6YHL - chain A; structure by X-ray diffraction, 3.28 A resolution.

== Chain A ==
Molecule: Cytotoxic necrotizing factor
From: Yersinia pseudotuberculosis
UniProtKB: A0A0N9JNY6 (A0A0N9JNY6_YERPU); numbering as in UniProt (aligned over 1-704)
Sequence (704 residues; numbered 1 to 704; the number before each row is that of its first residue):
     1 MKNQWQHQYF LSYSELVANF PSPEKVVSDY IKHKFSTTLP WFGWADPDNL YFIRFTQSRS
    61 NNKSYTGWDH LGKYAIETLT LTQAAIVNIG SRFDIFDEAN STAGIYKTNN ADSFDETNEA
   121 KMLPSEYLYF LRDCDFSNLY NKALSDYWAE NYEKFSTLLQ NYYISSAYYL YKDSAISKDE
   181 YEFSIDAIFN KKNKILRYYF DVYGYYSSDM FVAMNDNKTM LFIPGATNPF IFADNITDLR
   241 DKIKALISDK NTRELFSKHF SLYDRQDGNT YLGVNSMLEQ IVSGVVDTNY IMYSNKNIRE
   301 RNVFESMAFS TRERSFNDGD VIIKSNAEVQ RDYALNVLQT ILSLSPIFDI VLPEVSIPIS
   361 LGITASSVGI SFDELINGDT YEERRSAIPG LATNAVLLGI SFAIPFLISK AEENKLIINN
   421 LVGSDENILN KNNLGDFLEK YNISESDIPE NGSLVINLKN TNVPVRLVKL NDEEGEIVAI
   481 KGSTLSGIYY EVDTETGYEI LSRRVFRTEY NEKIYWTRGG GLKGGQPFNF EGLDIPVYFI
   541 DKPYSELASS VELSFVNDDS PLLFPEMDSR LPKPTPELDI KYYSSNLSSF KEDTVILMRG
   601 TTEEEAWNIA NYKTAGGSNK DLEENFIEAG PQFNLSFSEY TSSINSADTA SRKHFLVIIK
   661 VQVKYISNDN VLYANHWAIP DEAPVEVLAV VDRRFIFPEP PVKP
Unresolved in the structure: 1-2, 698-704
Reported in the primary citation:
  - mutagenesis - E382K/E383K: unchanged catalytic activity on host cell lysates
  - mutagenesis - E382K/E383K: abolished signaling in response to RhoA

== Summary ==
From the paper: E382K/E383K abolish signaling in response to RhoA; E382K/E383K leave catalytic activity on
host cell lysates unchanged.
Chain A is Cytotoxic necrotizing factor (Yersinia pseudotuberculosis); the structure, Crystal structure of
CNFy from Yersinia pseudotuberculosis - N-terminal fragment comprising residues 1-704, was determined by X-ray
diffraction, deposited together with 6YHK, 6YHM and 6YHN.
